7MSJ - chain A; structure by X-ray diffraction, 2.10 A resolution.

== Chain A ==
Name: Tumor necrosis factor receptor superfamily member 14
Organism: Mus musculus
UniProt: Q80WM9 (TNR14_MOUSE); residue numbers follow UniProt; this construct covers 39-143
Amino-acid sequence (112 residues; each row starts with the number of its first residue):
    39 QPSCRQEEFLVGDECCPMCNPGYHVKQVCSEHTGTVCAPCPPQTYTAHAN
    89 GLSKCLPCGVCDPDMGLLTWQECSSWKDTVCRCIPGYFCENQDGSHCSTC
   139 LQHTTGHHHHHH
Not modelled in the structure: 143-150
Disulfides: C42-C53, C54-C67, C57-C75, C78-C93, C96-C111, C99-C119, C121-C138, C127-C135
Sequence notes: expression tag (144-150)
What the authors report for this chain:
  - mutagenesis - G72D, V74D: decreased binding to mBTLA
  - mutagenesis - R43D, M56D, G72D, V74D, A76D: decreased binding to mCD160
  - mutagenesis - R43D, M56D, G72D, G72R/V74A, V74D, A76D: unchanged binding to mLIGHT
  - mutagenesis - R43D, M56D, A76D, H86D, H86D/L90A, L90A, L94A, L94D: unchanged binding to mBTLA
  - mutagenesis - H86D, L90A, L94A, L94D: decreased binding to mLIGHT
  - mutagenesis - H86D, H86D/L90A, L90A, L94A, L94D: unchanged binding to mCD160
  - mutagenesis - G72R/V74A: abolished binding to mBTLA
  - mutagenesis - G72R/V74A: abolished binding to mCD160
  - mutagenesis - H86D/L90A: abolished binding to mLIGHT
  - mutagenesis - R43D/M56A/K64D: decreased binding to all ligands

== Summary ==
The paper reports that R43D, M56D and G72D, among others, reduce binding to mCD160; H86D, L90A and L94A, among
others, reduce binding to mLIGHT; 12 substitutions were tested in all.
Chain A is Tumor necrosis factor receptor superfamily member 14 (Mus musculus); the structure, The crystal
structure of mouse HVEM, was determined by X-ray diffraction, deposited together with 7MSG and 4RSU.
